Entry 5AKT (X-ray diffraction, 1.35 A resolution); this record covers chains A and B.

Chain A (and B):
Name: Transthyretin
From: Homo sapiens
Notes: chain B of this document is another copy of the same molecule, construct and numbering; everything in this record applies to it too
UniProt: P02766 (TTHY_HUMAN); residues 1-127 here correspond to UniProt positions 21-147 (UniProt number = residue number + 20)
Amino-acid sequence (127 residues; row label = number of the first residue in the row):
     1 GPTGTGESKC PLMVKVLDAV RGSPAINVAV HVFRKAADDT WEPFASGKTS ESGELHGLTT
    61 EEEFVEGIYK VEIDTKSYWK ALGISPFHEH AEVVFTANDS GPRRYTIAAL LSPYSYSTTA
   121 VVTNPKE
Unresolved in the structure: 1-9, 126-127 (chain B: 1-9, 125-127)
Residues lining bound ligands: Resveratrol-4'-O-glucuronide (R4G): Met13, Lys15, Leu17, Ser52, Glu54, Thr106, Ala108, Ala109, Leu110, Ser117, Thr118, Thr119
UniProt features mapped onto this chain:
  - binding site (L-thyroxine): Lys15, Glu54, Ser117
  - modified residue: Cys10 (Sulfocysteine), Glu42 (4-carboxyglutamate), Ser52 (Phosphoserine)
  - glycosylation: Asn98 (N-linked (GlcNAc...) asparagine)
From the paper describing this entry:
  - binding site for Resveratrol-4'-O-glucuronide: Ser117

Chain A / chain B interface:
Contacting residue pairs - 38 pairs, chain A then chain B:
  Lys76(A) - Thr96(B)
  Phe87(A) - Phe95(B)  hydrophobic
  Phe87(A) - Thr96(B)
  Phe87(A) - Tyr105(B)  hydrophobic
  Phe87(A) - Ile107(B)  hydrophobic
  Phe87(A) - Ala120(B)  hydrophobic
  Phe87(A) - Val122(B)  hydrophobic
  His88(A) - Val93(B)
  His88(A) - Val94(B)
  Glu89(A) - Val94(B)  hydrogen bond (backbone-backbone)
  Glu89(A) - Thr96(B)  hydrogen bond
  His90(A) - Val94(B)
  Glu92(A) - Glu92(B)
  Glu92(A) - Tyr116(B)  hydrogen bond (backbone-side chain)
  Val93(A) - His88(B)
  Val94(A) - His88(B)
  Val94(A) - Glu89(B)  hydrogen bond (backbone-backbone)
  Val94(A) - His90(B)
  Phe95(A) - Phe87(B)  hydrophobic
  Thr96(A) - Glu89(B)  hydrogen bond
  Tyr105(A) - Phe87(B)  hydrophobic
  Ile107(A) - Phe87(B)  hydrophobic
  Tyr114(A) - Thr119(B)  hydrogen bond (backbone-side chain)
  Tyr114(A) - Ala120(B)  hydrogen bond (backbone-backbone)
  Ser115(A) - Thr118(B)  hydrogen bond (side chain-backbone)
  Ser115(A) - Thr119(B)  hydrogen bond
  Tyr116(A) - Glu92(B)  hydrogen bond (side chain-backbone)
  Tyr116(A) - Ser117(B)
  Tyr116(A) - Thr118(B)  hydrogen bond (backbone-backbone)
  Ser117(A) - Tyr116(B)
  Ser117(A) - Ser117(B)
  Thr118(A) - Ser115(B)  hydrogen bond (backbone-side chain)
  Thr118(A) - Tyr116(B)  hydrogen bond (backbone-backbone)
  Thr119(A) - Tyr114(B)  hydrogen bond (side chain-backbone)
  Thr119(A) - Ser115(B)
  Ala120(A) - Phe87(B)  hydrophobic
  Ala120(A) - Tyr114(B)  hydrogen bond (backbone-backbone)
  Val122(A) - Phe87(B)  hydrophobic
Interface residues without a listed pair, chain A (21 interface residues in all): Ile68
Interface residues without a listed pair, chain B (21 interface residues in all): Ile68, Lys76

Overview:
The chain A/chain B interface involves 21 residues from each chain; the contacts include 15 hydrogen bonds.
Polar pairs include Glu89(A)-Thr96(B), Glu92(A)-Tyr116(B) and Tyr114(A)-Thr119(B). Ligands of chain A:
Resveratrol-4'-O-glucuronide. UniProt lists 3 L-thyroxine-binding residues on chain A. The paper reports a
binding site for Resveratrol-4'-O-glucuronide at Ser117(A).
Chain A and chain B are both Transthyretin (Homo sapiens); the structure, Transthyretin binding heterogeneity
and anti-amyloidogenic activity of natural polyphenols and their metabolites: resveratrol-4'-O- glucuronide,
was determined by X-ray diffraction (same publication as 5AKS, 5AKV, 5AL0, 5AL8 and 5CR1).
